Entry 2QBY (X-ray diffraction, 3.35 A resolution); this record covers chains C and B of the 4 polymer chains in the assembly.

[Chain C]
Molecule: 33-nt DNA strand
Sequence (33 nucleotides; each row starts with the number of its first residue):
     1 AGATTTTCAG ATGAAACGTA GGAAATTTAC ACT
Small-molecule neighbours: spermidine (SPD): DA20, DG21, DG22

[Chain B]
Molecule: Cell division control protein 6 homolog 3
Source organism: Sulfolobus solfataricus
Reference sequence: Q97WM8 (CDC63_SULSO); residue numbers follow UniProt; this construct covers 14-394
Chain sequence (384 residues; each row starts with the number of its first residue):
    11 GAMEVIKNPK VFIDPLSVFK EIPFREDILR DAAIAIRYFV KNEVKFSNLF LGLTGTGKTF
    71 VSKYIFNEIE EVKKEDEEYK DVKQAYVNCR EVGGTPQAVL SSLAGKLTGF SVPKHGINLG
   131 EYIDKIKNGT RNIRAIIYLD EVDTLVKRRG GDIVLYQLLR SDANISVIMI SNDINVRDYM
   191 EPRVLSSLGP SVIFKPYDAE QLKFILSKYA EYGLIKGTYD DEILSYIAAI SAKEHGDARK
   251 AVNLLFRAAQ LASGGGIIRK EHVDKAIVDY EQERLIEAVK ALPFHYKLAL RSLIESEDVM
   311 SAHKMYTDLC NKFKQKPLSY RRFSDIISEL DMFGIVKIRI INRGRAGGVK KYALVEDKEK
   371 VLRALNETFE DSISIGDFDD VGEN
Unresolved in the structure: 11-16, 385-394
Sequence notes: expression tag (11-13)
Small-molecule neighbours: ADP (adenosine-5'-diphosphate): Pro25, Phe29, Ile32, Pro33, Arg35, Leu63, Thr64, Gly65, Thr66, Gly67, Lys68, Thr69, Phe70, Tyr207, Ile215, Tyr219, Ala248, Arg249, Val252
Swiss-Prot annotation at these positions:
  - binding site (ATP): Thr66 to Phe70, Tyr207

[Interface between chain C and chain B]
Pairs across the interface (25; chain C residue first):
  DA15(C) with Arg355(B), hydrogen bond to the base
  DA16(C) with Gly354(B), base contact; Arg355(B), hydrogen bond to the sugar
  DC17(C) with Gly354(B), base contact; Arg355(B), sugar contact; Gly357(B), hydrogen bond to the phosphate
  DG18(C) with Gly357(B), sugar contact; Val359(B), base contact
  DT19(C) with Met310(B), sugar contact; Val359(B), sugar contact
  DA20(C) with Met310(B), phosphate contact; Tyr330(B), hydrogen bond to the phosphate; Ile350(B), phosphate contact; Val359(B), phosphate contact; Lys360(B), phosphate contact; Lys361(B), hydrogen bond to the phosphate
  DG21(C) with Arg331(B), hydrogen bond to the base; Ile350(B), phosphate contact; Lys361(B), phosphate contact
  DG22(C) with Arg331(B), hydrogen bond to the base
  DC30(C) with His125(B), sugar contact; Gly126(B), base contact
  DA31(C) with Pro123(B), sugar contact; His125(B), sugar contact; Gly126(B), sugar contact
Also at the interface, not in a pair above, chain C (11 interface residues in all): DC32
Also at the interface, not in a pair above, chain B (17 interface residues in all): Ile127, Arg353, Ala356, Gly358

[Summary]
11 residues of chain C face 17 of chain B across their interface; the contacts include 7 hydrogen bonds. Polar
pairs include DA15(C)-Arg355(B), DG21(C)-Arg331(B) and DG22(C)-Arg331(B). Ligands of chain C: spermidine.
Bound to chain B: ADP.
Chain C is a 33-nt DNA strand and chain B is Cell division control protein 6 homolog 3 (Sulfolobus
solfataricus); the structure, Crystal structure of a heterodimer of Cdc6/Orc1 initiators bound to origin DNA
(from S. solfataricus), was determined by X-ray diffraction.
